PDB entry 5OU2 | X-ray diffraction, 1.45 A resolution | chain A

[Chain A]
Name: Inosine-5'-monophosphate dehydrogenase
From: Mycobacterium thermoresistibile (strain ATCC 19527 / DSM 44167 / CIP 105390 / JCM 6362 / NCTC 10409 / 316)
Notes: EC 1.1.1.205
UniProtKB: G7CNL4 (G7CNL4_MYCT3); the construct has insertions or renumbered stretches relative to UniProt, so the offset changes along the chain: 3-110 = UniProt 2-109; 113-389 = UniProt 237-513
Amino-acid sequence (389 residues; row label = number of the first residue in the row):
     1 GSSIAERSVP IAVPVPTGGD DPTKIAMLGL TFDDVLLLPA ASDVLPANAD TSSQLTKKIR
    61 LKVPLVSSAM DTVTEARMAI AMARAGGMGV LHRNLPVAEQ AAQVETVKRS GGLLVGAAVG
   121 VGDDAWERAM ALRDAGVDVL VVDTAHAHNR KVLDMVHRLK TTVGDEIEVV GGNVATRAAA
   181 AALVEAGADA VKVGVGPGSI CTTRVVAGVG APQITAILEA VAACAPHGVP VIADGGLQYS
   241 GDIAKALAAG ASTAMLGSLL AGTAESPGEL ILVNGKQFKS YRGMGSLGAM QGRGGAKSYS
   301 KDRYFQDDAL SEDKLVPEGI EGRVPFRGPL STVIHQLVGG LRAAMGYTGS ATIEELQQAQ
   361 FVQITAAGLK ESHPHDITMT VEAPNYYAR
Not modelled in the structure: 1-14, 292-315, 369-389
Differences from the reference sequence: expression tag (1-2); linker (111-112)
Residues lining bound ligands:
  - 4-(4-bromophenyl)-1H-imidazole (36Y), molecule 1: Ser-42, Val-44, Leu-45, Pro-46, Ala-145, His-146, Asn-149, Glu-318, Ala-343, Gly-346, Tyr-347
  - 4-(4-bromophenyl)-1H-imidazole (36Y), molecule 2: Thr-144, Ala-145, Asn-173, Gly-194, Thr-203, Asp-234, Gly-285, Glu-318, Tyr-347
  - inosinic acid (IMP): Ser-68, Met-70, Asn-173, Pro-197, Gly-198, Ser-199, Ile-200, Cys-201, Thr-203, Asp-234, Gly-235, Gly-236, Leu-237, Met-255, Leu-256, Gly-257, Ser-258, Tyr-281, Gly-283, Met-284, Gly-285, Ser-286, Glu-318, Gly-319
What the authors report for this chain:
  - binding site for 4-(4-bromophenyl)-1H-imidazole: Ala-145, His-146, Asn-149, Gly-194, Glu-318, Tyr-347

[In short]
Ligands of chain A: inosinic acid and 4-(4-bromophenyl)-1H-imidazole. The paper reports a binding site for
4-(4-bromophenyl)-1H-imidazole at Ala-145, His-146 and Asn-149 among others.
Chain A is Inosine-5'-monophosphate dehydrogenase (Mycobacterium thermoresistibile (strain ATCC 19527 / DSM
44167 / CIP 105390 / JCM 6362 / NCTC 10409 / 316)); the structure, M. thermoresistible IMPDH in complex with
IMP and Compound 2 (NMR744), was determined by X-ray diffraction (same publication as 5OU1 and 5OU3).
